Entry 6WUA (electron microscopy, 3.20 A resolution); this record covers chains c and n of the 8 polymer chains in the assembly.

[Chain c]
Name: 30S ribosomal protein S3
From: Enterococcus faecalis OG1RF
UniProtKB: A0A1B4XKR8 (A0A1B4XKR8_ENTFL); residues 2-205 here = UniProt positions 2-205
Amino-acid sequence (204 residues; row label = number of the first residue in the row):
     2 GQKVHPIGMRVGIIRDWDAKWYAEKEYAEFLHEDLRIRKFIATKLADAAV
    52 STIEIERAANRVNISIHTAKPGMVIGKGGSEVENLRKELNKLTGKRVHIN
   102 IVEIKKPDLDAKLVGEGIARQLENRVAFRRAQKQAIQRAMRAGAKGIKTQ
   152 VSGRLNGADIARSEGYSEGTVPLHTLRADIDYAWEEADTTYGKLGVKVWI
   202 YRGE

[Chain n]
Name: 30S ribosomal protein S14 type Z
From: Enterococcus faecalis OG1RF
UniProtKB: A0A1B4XKT0 (A0A1B4XKT0_ENTFL); residues 2-61 here = UniProt positions 2-61
Amino-acid sequence (60 residues; row label = number of the first residue in the row):
     2 AKKSMIAKNKRPAKHSTQAYTRCERCGRPHSVYRKFHLCRICFRELAYKG
    52 QIPGVKKASW
Metal / ion sites: Zn2+: Cys24, Cys27, Cys40, Cys43

[Interface between chain c and chain n]
Residue-residue contacts - 22 pairs, chain c then chain n:
  His6(c) with Tyr49(n)
  Gly9(c) with Tyr49(n); Lys58(n)
  Met10(c) with Lys58(n)
  Trp18(c) with Gly51(n); Ile53(n); Gly55(n); Val56(n), hydrogen bond (side chain-backbone)
  Asp19(c) with Gly51(n), hydrogen bond (backbone-backbone)
  Ala20(c) with Gly51(n); Gln52(n); Pro54(n)
  Trp22(c) with Pro54(n), hydrophobic
  Tyr28(c) with Phe37(n), hydrophobic; Ile53(n); Pro54(n), hydrogen bond (side chain-backbone)
  Ala29(c) with His38(n)
  His33(c) with Glu25(n); Phe37(n), hydrogen bond (side chain-backbone); His38(n); Leu39(n)
  Arg39(c) with Gln52(n)
Interface residues without a listed pair, chain c (17 interface residues in all): Val5, Ile8, Val12, Gly13, Leu32, Leu36
Interface residues without a listed pair, chain n (17 interface residues in all): Arg26, Lys36, Leu47, Lys50, Lys57

[Overview]
The chain c/chain n interface involves 17 residues from each chain, with 4 hydrogen bonds. Among the polar
pairs are Trp18(c)-Val56(n), Tyr28(c)-Pro54(n) and His33(c)-Phe37(n). Cys24(n), Cys27(n), Cys40(n) and
Cys43(n) coordinate Zn2+.
Chain c is 30S ribosomal protein S3 and chain n is 30S ribosomal protein S14 type Z, both from Enterococcus
faecalis OG1RF; the structure, 30S subunit (head) of 70S Ribosome Enterococcus faecalis MultiBody refinement,
was determined by electron microscopy (same publication as 6WUB).
